PDB entry 2HLF | X-ray diffraction, 3.30 A resolution | chains A and B of the 6 polymer chains in the assembly

# Chain A (and B)
Molecule: H(+)/Cl(-) exchange transporter clcA
Source organism: Escherichia coli
Notes: chain B of this document is another copy of the same molecule, construct and numbering; everything in this record applies to it too
UniProtKB: P37019 (CLCA_ECOLI); numbering as in UniProt (aligned over 17-460)
Sequence (444 residues; row label = number of the first residue in the row):
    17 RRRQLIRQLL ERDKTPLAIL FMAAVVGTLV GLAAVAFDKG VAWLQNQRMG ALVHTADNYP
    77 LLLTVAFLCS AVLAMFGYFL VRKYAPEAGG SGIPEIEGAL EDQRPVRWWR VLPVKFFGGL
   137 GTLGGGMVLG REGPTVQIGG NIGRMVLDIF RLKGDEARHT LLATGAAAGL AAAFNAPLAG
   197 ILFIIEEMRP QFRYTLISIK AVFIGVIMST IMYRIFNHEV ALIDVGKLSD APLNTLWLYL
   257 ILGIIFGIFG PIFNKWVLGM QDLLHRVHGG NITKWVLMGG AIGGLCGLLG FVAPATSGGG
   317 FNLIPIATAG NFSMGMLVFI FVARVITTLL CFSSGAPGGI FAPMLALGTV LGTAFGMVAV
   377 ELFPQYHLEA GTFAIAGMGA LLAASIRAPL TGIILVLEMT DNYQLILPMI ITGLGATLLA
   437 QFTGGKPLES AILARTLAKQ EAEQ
Sequence notes: engineered mutation Glu445 (Tyr in P37019)

# Chain A / chain B interface
Contacting residue pairs - 102 pairs, chain A then chain B:
  Arg17(A) - Glu117(B)  salt bridge
  Arg17(A) - Asp118(B)
  Arg17(A) - Arg209(B)
  Arg18(A) - Gln119(B)  hydrogen bond (backbone-side chain)
  Arg18(A) - Gln456(B)  hydrogen bond
  Arg18(A) - Glu457(B)
  Arg19(A) - Glu457(B)  salt bridge
  Leu21(A) - Glu117(B)
  Leu21(A) - Gln119(B)
  Ile22(A) - Leu453(B)
  Ile22(A) - Ala454(B)
  Gln24(A) - Phe208(B)
  Leu25(A) - Phe208(B)
  Leu25(A) - Ser446(B)
  Leu25(A) - Leu449(B)  hydrophobic
  Leu25(A) - Ala450(B)
  Leu26(A) - Lys442(B)
  Leu26(A) - Ala450(B)  hydrophobic
  Arg28(A) - Glu202(B)
  Arg28(A) - Glu203(B)  salt bridge
  Arg28(A) - Gln207(B)
  Arg28(A) - Phe208(B)
  Arg28(A) - Pro443(B)
  Arg28(A) - Ser446(B)  hydrogen bond
  Asp29(A) - Arg403(B)  salt bridge
  Asp29(A) - Thr433(B)
  Asp29(A) - Gln437(B)  hydrogen bond (backbone-side chain)
  Lys30(A) - Gln437(B)
  Thr31(A) - Gln437(B)
  Leu36(A) - Leu434(B)  hydrophobic
  Glu117(A) - Leu21(B)
  Gln119(A) - Arg18(B)  hydrogen bond (backbone-side chain)
  Gln119(A) - Leu21(B)
  Leu194(A) - Ile410(B)  hydrophobic
  Leu194(A) - Ile426(B)  hydrophobic
  Leu198(A) - Leu198(B)  hydrophobic
  Ile201(A) - Ile201(B)  hydrophobic
  Glu202(A) - Arg28(B)
  Glu203(A) - Arg28(B)  salt bridge
  Arg205(A) - Arg205(B)
  Gln207(A) - Arg28(B)
  Gln207(A) - Tyr210(B)  hydrogen bond (backbone-side chain)
  Phe208(A) - Gln24(B)
  Phe208(A) - Leu25(B)
  Phe208(A) - Arg28(B)
  Phe208(A) - Tyr210(B)
  Arg209(A) - Tyr210(B)
  Tyr210(A) - Gln207(B)  hydrogen bond (side chain-backbone)
  Tyr210(A) - Phe208(B)
  Tyr210(A) - Arg209(B)
  Tyr210(A) - Tyr210(B)
  Lys216(A) - Arg403(B)
  Lys216(A) - Thr433(B)  hydrogen bond (side chain-backbone)
  Lys216(A) - Leu434(B)
  Lys216(A) - Gln437(B)
  Phe219(A) - Leu406(B)  hydrophobic
  Phe219(A) - Leu430(B)  hydrophobic
  Ile220(A) - Leu430(B)  hydrophobic
  Ile223(A) - Ile426(B)  hydrophobic
  Ile223(A) - Leu430(B)  hydrophobic
  Thr226(A) - Leu423(B)
  Ile227(A) - Leu423(B)  hydrophobic
  Ile227(A) - Ile427(B)  hydrophobic
  Arg230(A) - Leu249(B)
  Arg230(A) - Leu423(B)
  Leu249(A) - Arg230(B)
  Arg403(A) - Asp29(B)  salt bridge
  Arg403(A) - Lys216(B)
  Leu406(A) - Leu198(B)  hydrophobic
  Leu406(A) - Phe219(B)  hydrophobic
  Ile410(A) - Leu194(B)  hydrophobic
  Glu414(A) - Tyr419(B)  hydrogen bond
  Tyr419(A) - Glu414(B)  hydrogen bond
  Ile422(A) - Arg230(B)
  Leu423(A) - Thr226(B)
  Leu423(A) - Arg230(B)
  Ile426(A) - Leu194(B)  hydrophobic
  Ile426(A) - Ile223(B)  hydrophobic
  Ile427(A) - Ile227(B)  hydrophobic
  Leu430(A) - Phe219(B)  hydrophobic
  Leu430(A) - Ile220(B)  hydrophobic
  Leu430(A) - Ile223(B)  hydrophobic
  Thr433(A) - Asp29(B)
  Thr433(A) - Lys216(B)  hydrogen bond (backbone-side chain)
  Leu434(A) - Leu36(B)  hydrophobic
  Leu434(A) - Lys216(B)
  Gln437(A) - Asp29(B)  hydrogen bond (side chain-backbone)
  Gln437(A) - Lys30(B)
  Gln437(A) - Thr31(B)
  Gln437(A) - Lys216(B)
  Phe438(A) - Leu36(B)  hydrophobic
  Lys442(A) - Leu26(B)  hydrogen bond (side chain-backbone)
  Ser446(A) - Leu25(B)
  Ser446(A) - Arg28(B)  hydrogen bond
  Leu449(A) - Leu25(B)  hydrophobic
  Ala450(A) - Leu25(B)
  Ala450(A) - Leu26(B)  hydrophobic
  Leu453(A) - Ile22(B)
  Ala454(A) - Ile22(B)
  Gln456(A) - Arg18(B)  hydrogen bond
  Glu457(A) - Arg18(B)
  Glu457(A) - Arg19(B)
Interface residues without a listed pair, chain A (65 interface residues in all): Leu33, Glu113, Asn191, Pro193, Ile197, Ile231, Ile409, Leu413, Asp417, Pro443
Interface residues without a listed pair, chain B (66 interface residues in all): Leu33, Glu113, Asn191, Pro193, Ile197, Ile231, Leu252, Ile409, Leu413, Asp417, Ile422, Phe438

# Summary
The interface between chain A and chain B involves 65 residues on one side and 66 on the other; the contacts
include 15 hydrogen bonds and 6 salt bridges. Polar contacts include Arg17(A)-Glu117(B), Arg19(A)-Glu457(B)
and Arg28(A)-Glu203(B).
Chain A and chain B are both H(+)/Cl(-) exchange transporter clcA (Escherichia coli); the structure, Structure
of the Escherichis coli ClC chloride channel Y445E mutant and Fab complex, was determined by X-ray diffraction
(same publication as 2HT2, 2HT3, 2HT4, 2HTK and 2HTL).
